8VMQ - chains A and B of the 4 polymer chains in the assembly; structure by X-ray diffraction, 1.48 A resolution.

Chain A:
Molecule: Intron-encoded endonuclease I-PpoI
From: Physarum polycephalum
Notes: EC 3.1.-.-
Reference sequence: Q94702 (PPO1_PHYPO); residues 2-163 here = UniProt positions 2-163
Amino-acid sequence (162 residues; numbered 2 to 163; the number before each row is that of its first residue):
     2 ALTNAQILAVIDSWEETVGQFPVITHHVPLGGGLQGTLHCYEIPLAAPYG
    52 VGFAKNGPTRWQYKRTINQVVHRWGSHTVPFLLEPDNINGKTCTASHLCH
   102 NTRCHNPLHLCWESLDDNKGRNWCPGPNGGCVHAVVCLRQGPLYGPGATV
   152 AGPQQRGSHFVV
Ion coordination: Zn2+ site 1: Cys41, Cys100, Cys105, His110; Na+: Asn119 (shared with 2 residues of chain D); Zn2+ site 2: Cys125, Cys132, His134, Cys138
What the authors report for this chain:
  - mutagenesis - H78A/H98A, H98A: decreased catalytic activity
  - mutagenesis - H78A: unchanged catalytic activity
  - catalytic residues: His78, His98
  - mutagenesis - H98A: abolished binding to metal ion

Chain B:
Molecule: Intron-encoded endonuclease I-PpoI
From: Physarum polycephalum
Notes: EC 3.1.-.-
Reference sequence: Q94702 (PPO1_PHYPO); residues 202-363 here correspond to UniProt positions 2-163 (UniProt number = residue number - 200)
Amino-acid sequence (162 residues; row label = number of the first residue in the row):
   202 ALTNAQILAVIDSWEETVGQFPVITHHVPLGGGLQGTLHCYEIPLAAPYG
   252 VGFAKNGPTRWQYKRTINQVVHRWGSHTVPFLLEPDNINGKTCTASHLCH
   302 NTRCHNPLHLCWESLDDNKGRNWCPGPNGGCVHAVVCLRQGPLYGPGATV
   352 AGPQQRGSHFVV
Ion coordination: Zn2+ site 1: Cys241, Cys300, Cys305, His310; Mg2+: Asn319 (shared with 2 residues of chain C); Na+: Asn319 (shared with 2 residues of chain C); Zn2+ site 2: Cys325, Cys332, His334, Cys338

Interface between chain A and chain B:
Contacting residue pairs (122):
  Leu9(A) with Arg357(B)
  Ile12(A) with Arg357(B)
  Asp13(A) with Arg357(B), salt bridge
  Glu16(A) with Gln356(B); Arg357(B), hydrogen bond (side chain-backbone); Gly358(B), hydrogen bond (side chain-backbone); Phe361(B)
  Val19(A) with Phe361(B), hydrophobic
  Gly20(A) with Phe361(B)
  Leu39(A) with Val363(B)
  His40(A) with Val362(B); Val363(B), hydrogen bond (side chain-backbone)
  Tyr42(A) with His360(B), hydrogen bond (side chain-backbone); Phe361(B); Val362(B)
  Phe82(A) with Ala352(B), hydrophobic; Gly353(B)
  Glu85(A) with Ala352(B); Gln355(B)
  Pro86(A) with Val351(B)
  Ile89(A) with Ala349(B); Val351(B), hydrophobic
  Asn90(A) with Ala349(B)
  Cys94(A) with Val351(B), hydrophobic
  Leu99(A) with Pro354(B), hydrophobic
  Asn107(A) with Phe361(B); Val362(B), hydrogen bond (side chain-backbone)
  Pro108(A) with Pro354(B); Gln355(B), hydrogen bond (backbone-backbone); Phe361(B), hydrophobic
  Leu109(A) with Pro354(B); Gln355(B); Gln356(B); Phe361(B); Val362(B); Val363(B)
  His110(A) with Val363(B), hydrogen bond (side chain-backbone)
  Leu111(A) with Gly353(B); Pro354(B)
  Cys112(A) with Thr350(B); Ala352(B)
  Trp113(A) with Thr350(B); Val351(B), hydrogen bond (backbone-backbone); Ala352(B), hydrogen bond (backbone-backbone)
  Glu114(A) with Thr350(B), hydrogen bond
  Asp117(A) with Trp324(B), hydrogen bond (backbone-side chain); Leu344(B)
  Asp118(A) with Gly348(B); Ala349(B), hydrogen bond (side chain-backbone)
  Lys120(A) with Trp324(B)
  Gly121(A) with Trp324(B)
  Arg122(A) with Thr350(B)
  Trp124(A) with Asp317(B), hydrogen bond (side chain-backbone); Lys320(B); Gly321(B); Trp324(B), hydrophobic
  Val133(A) with Tyr345(B); Gly346(B); Pro347(B)
  His134(A) with Pro347(B)
  Ala135(A) with Pro347(B), hydrogen bond (backbone-backbone)
  Val136(A) with Thr350(B); Pro354(B)
  Leu144(A) with Asp317(B)
  Tyr145(A) with Val333(B)
  Gly146(A) with Val333(B)
  Pro147(A) with Val333(B); His334(B); Ala335(B), hydrogen bond (backbone-backbone)
  Gly148(A) with Asp318(B)
  Ala149(A) with Ile289(B); Asp318(B), hydrogen bond (backbone-side chain)
  Thr150(A) with Cys312(B); Trp313(B); Glu314(B), hydrogen bond; Asp318(B); Arg322(B), hydrogen bond; Val336(B)
  Val151(A) with Glu285(B); Pro286(B), hydrophobic; Ile289(B), hydrophobic; Cys294(B), hydrophobic; Trp313(B), hydrogen bond (backbone-backbone)
  Ala152(A) with Phe282(B), hydrophobic; Glu285(B); Cys312(B); Trp313(B), hydrogen bond (backbone-backbone)
  Gly153(A) with Phe282(B); Leu311(B); Val336(B)
  Pro154(A) with Leu299(B), hydrophobic; Pro308(B); Leu309(B); Leu311(B); Val336(B)
  Gln155(A) with Pro308(B), hydrogen bond (backbone-backbone); Leu309(B)
  Gln156(A) with Glu216(B); Leu309(B)
  Arg157(A) with Leu209(B); Ile212(B); Asp213(B), salt bridge; Glu216(B), hydrogen bond (backbone-side chain)
  Gly158(A) with Glu216(B), hydrogen bond (backbone-side chain)
  His160(A) with Glu216(B); Glu217(B), salt bridge; Tyr242(B), hydrogen bond (backbone-side chain)
  Phe161(A) with Glu216(B); Val219(B), hydrophobic; Gly220(B); Tyr242(B); Asn307(B); Pro308(B); Leu309(B)
  Val162(A) with His240(B); Tyr242(B), hydrogen bond (backbone-side chain); Asn307(B), hydrogen bond (backbone-side chain); Leu309(B)
  Val163(A) with Leu239(B); His240(B), hydrogen bond (backbone-side chain); Leu309(B); His310(B), hydrogen bond (backbone-side chain)
Also at the interface, not in a pair above, chain A (57 interface residues in all): Glu17, Thr38, Asn88, Leu139
Also at the interface, not in a pair above, chain B (56 interface residues in all): Pro281, Asn290, Leu339

Overview:
57 residues of chain A face 56 of chain B across their interface, with 28 hydrogen bonds and 3 salt bridges.
Among the polar pairs are Asp13(A)-Arg357(B), Arg157(A)-Asp213(B) and His160(A)-Glu217(B). From the paper:
catalytic residues His78(A) and His98(A); H78A/H98A and H98A of chain A reduce catalytic activity.
Chain A and chain B are both Intron-encoded endonuclease I-PpoI (Physarum polycephalum); the structure, Homing
endonuclease I-PpoI-DNA complex:reaction at pH7.0 (K+ MES) with 500 uM Mg2+ for 20s, was determined by X-ray
diffraction (same publication as 8VMO, 8VMP, 8VMR, 8VMS, 8VMT, 8VMU and 35 further entries).
